2YFW - chains B and H of the 4 polymer chains in the assembly; structure by X-ray diffraction, 2.60 A resolution.

# Chain B (and H)
Name: Histone H4
From: Kluyveromyces lactis nrrl Y-1140
Notes: chain H of this document is another copy of the same molecule, construct and numbering; everything in this record applies to it too
UniProtKB: Q6CMU6 (Q6CMU6_KLULA); residues 0-102 here correspond to UniProt positions 1-103 (UniProt number = residue number + 1)
Sequence (103 residues; each row starts with the number of its first residue; numbering starts at 0):
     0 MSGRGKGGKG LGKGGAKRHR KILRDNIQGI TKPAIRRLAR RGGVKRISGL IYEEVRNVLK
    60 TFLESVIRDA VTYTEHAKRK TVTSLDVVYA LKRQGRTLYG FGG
Disordered / not traced: 0-28, 95-102 (chain H: 0-22)

# Interface between chain B and chain H
Pairs across the interface - 19 pairs, chain B then chain H:
  Tyr72(B) with Tyr98(H)
  Arg78(B) with Tyr98(H), hydrogen bond
  Thr82(B) with Tyr98(H)
  Leu84(B) with Leu97(H), hydrophobic; Tyr98(H)
  Asp85(B) with Tyr98(H), hydrogen bond
  Val87(B) with Val87(H); Leu90(H), hydrophobic; Lys91(H); Leu97(H), hydrophobic
  Tyr88(B) with Tyr98(H), hydrophobic; Gly101(H); Gly102(H)
  Leu90(B) with Lys91(H)
  Lys91(B) with Lys91(H); Arg92(H); Arg95(H), hydrogen bond (side chain-backbone); Gly102(H)
  Arg92(B) with Gly101(H), hydrogen bond (side chain-backbone)
Also at the interface, not in a pair above, chain H (10 interface residues in all): Gln93

# Overview
Chain B and chain H each contribute 10 residues to their interface; the contacts include 4 hydrogen bonds.
Among the polar pairs are Arg78(B)-Tyr98(H), Asp85(B)-Tyr98(H) and Lys91(B)-Arg95(H).
Chain B and chain H are both Histone H4 (Kluyveromyces lactis nrrl Y-1140); the structure, Heterotetramer
structure of Kluyveromyces lactis Cse4,H4, was determined by X-ray diffraction (same publication as 2YFV).
